PDB entry 2WNU | X-ray diffraction, 2.30 A resolution | chains E and F of the 3 polymer chains in the assembly

Chain E:
Molecule: Complement C1Q subcomponent subunit B
From: Homo sapiens
Notes: fragment: c terminal globular domain, residues 116-251
Reference sequence: P02746 (C1QB_HUMAN); residues 91-226 here correspond to UniProt positions 116-251 (UniProt number = residue number + 25)
Chain sequence (136 residues; numbered 91 to 226; the number before each row is that of its first residue):
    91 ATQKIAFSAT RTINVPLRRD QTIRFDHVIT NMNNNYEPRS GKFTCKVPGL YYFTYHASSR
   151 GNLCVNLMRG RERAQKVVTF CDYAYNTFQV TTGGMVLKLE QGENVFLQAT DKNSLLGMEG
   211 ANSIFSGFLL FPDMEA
Disordered / not traced: 91, 225-226
UniProt features mapped onto this chain:
  - binding site (Ca(2+)): Y175
Disulfide bonds: C154-C171

Chain F:
Molecule: Complement C1Q subcomponent subunit C
From: Homo sapiens
Notes: fragment: c terminal globular domain, residues 115-245
Reference sequence: P02747 (C1QC_HUMAN); residues 87-217 here correspond to UniProt positions 115-245 (UniProt number = residue number + 28)
Chain sequence (131 residues; row label = number of the first residue in the row):
    87 KQKFQSVFTV TRQTHQPPAP NSLIRFNAVL TNPQGDYDTS TGKFTCKVPG LYYFVYHASH
   147 TANLCVLLYR SGVKVVTFCG HTSKTNQVNS GGVLLRLQVG EEVWLAVNDY YDMVGIQGSD
   207 SVFSGFLLFP D
Disordered / not traced: 87-88
Disulfide bonds: C151-C165
Reported in the primary citation:
  - binding site for n,O6-disulfo-glucosamine: Y155, W190
  - binding site for 2-O-sulfo-beta-L-altropyranuronic acid: K129

How chain E and chain F interact:
Pairs across the interface - 42 pairs, chain E then chain F:
  K94(E) with F215(F); P216(F), hydrogen bond (side chain-backbone); D217(F)
  I95(E) with F215(F)
  A96(E) with L137(F), hydrophobic
  F97(E) with L180(F)
  S98(E) with V179(F); L180(F), hydrogen bond (side chain-backbone)
  I119(E) with V179(F), hydrophobic; L181(F), hydrophobic
  T120(E) with L137(F); L180(F), hydrogen bond (side chain-backbone)
  M122(E) with L137(F), hydrophobic
  T144(E) with Y139(F)
  H146(E) with F164(F); S176(F), hydrogen bond; G177(F); G178(F), hydrogen bond (side chain-backbone)
  T177(E) with H167(F), hydrogen bond (side chain-backbone)
  F178(E) with G166(F); H167(F), hydrogen bond (backbone-backbone)
  Q179(E) with C165(F)
  V180(E) with F164(F), hydrophobic; C165(F); N175(F); S176(F)
  T182(E) with S176(F)
  E209(E) with K160(F), salt bridge
  G210(E) with T163(F); C165(F), hydrogen bond (backbone-side chain)
  A211(E) with T163(F)
  N212(E) with V162(F); T163(F), hydrogen bond (side chain-backbone); F164(F)
  I214(E) with F164(F), hydrophobic; G178(F); V179(F), hydrophobic
  S216(E) with L180(F)
  G217(E) with L180(F)
  F218(E) with L180(F), hydrophobic; L214(F), hydrophobic
  L219(E) with F215(F)
Other interface residues (no listed pair), chain E (30 interface residues in all): Q93, T100, Y142, S148, T181, S213
Other interface residues (no listed pair), chain F (25 interface residues in all): V141, V161, V174, R182, F212

In short:
The interface between chain E and chain F involves 30 residues on one side and 25 on the other, with 9
hydrogen bonds and 1 salt bridge. Polar contacts include E209(E)-K160(F), K94(E)-P216(F) and S98(E)-L180(F).
The paper reports a binding site for n,O6-disulfo-glucosamine at Y155(F) and W190(F); a binding site for
2-O-sulfo-beta-L-altropyranuronic acid at K129(F).
Chain E is Complement C1Q subcomponent subunit B and chain F is Complement C1Q subcomponent subunit C, both
from Homo sapiens; the structure, Complex between c1q globular heads and heparan sulfate, was determined by
X-ray diffraction, deposited together with 2WNV.
